Entry 6UMM (electron microscopy, 3.70 A resolution); this record covers chains D and E of the 10 polymer chains in the assembly.

Chain D:
Molecule: ESX-3 secretion system ATPase EccB3
From: Mycobacterium smegmatis (strain ATCC 700084 / mc(2)155)
Notes: EC 3.6.-.-
UniProt: A0QQ39 (ECCB3_MYCS2); residue numbers follow UniProt; this construct covers 13-93
Chain sequence (81 residues; row label = number of the first residue in the row):
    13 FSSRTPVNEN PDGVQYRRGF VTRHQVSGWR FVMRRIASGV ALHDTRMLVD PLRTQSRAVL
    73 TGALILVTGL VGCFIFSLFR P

Chain E:
Molecule: ESX-3 secretion system protein EccC3
From: Mycobacterium smegmatis (strain ATCC 700084 / mc(2)155)
UniProt: A0QQ40 (ECCC3_MYCS2); residue numbers follow UniProt; this construct covers 1-403
Chain sequence (403 residues; numbered 1 to 403; the number before each row is that of its first residue):
     1 MSRLIFEHQR RLTPPTTRKG TITIEPPPQL PRVVPPSLLR RVLPFLIVIL IVGMIVALFA
    61 TGMRLISPTM LFFPFVLLLA ATALYRGGDN KMRTEEVDAE RADYLRYLSV VRDNVRAHAA
   121 EQRAALEWSH PEPEVLATIP GTRRQWERDP RDRDFLVLRA GRHDVPLDAA LKVKDTADEI
   181 DLEPVAHSAL RGLLDVQRTV RDAPTGLDVA KLARITVIGE ADEARAAIRA WIAQAVTWHD
   241 PTMLGVALAA PDLESGDWSW LKWLPHVDVP NEADGVGPAR YLTTSTAELR ERLAPALADR
   301 PLFPAESGAA LKHLLVVLDD PDADPDDIAR KPGLTGVTVI HRTTELPNRE QYPDPERPIL
   361 RVADGRIERW QVGGWQPCVD VADAMSAAEA AHIARRLSRW DSN
Unresolved in the structure: 34-93

Interface between chain D and chain E:
Residue-residue contacts (23):
  Phe13(D) with Arg32(E)
  Ser14(D) with Arg32(E), hydrogen bond (backbone-side chain)
  Ser15(D) with Arg32(E), hydrogen bond; Ile180(E); Asp181(E)
  Arg16(D) with Glu179(E); Ile180(E)
  Thr17(D) with Glu179(E), hydrogen bond (backbone-backbone); Asp181(E)
  Pro18(D) with Glu179(E)
  His36(D) with Pro31(E); Arg32(E); Val33(E)
  Ser39(D) with Arg101(E)
  Gly40(D) with Arg101(E)
  Phe43(D) with Asp98(E); Arg101(E); Ala102(E), hydrophobic; Leu105(E), hydrophobic
  Arg46(D) with Asp98(E), salt bridge
  Arg47(D) with Leu105(E)
  Arg58(D) with Arg106(E), hydrogen bond (backbone-side chain)
  Leu60(D) with Arg106(E)
Other interface residues (no listed pair), chain D (15 interface residues in all): Met59
Other interface residues (no listed pair), chain E (12 interface residues in all): Leu30

Overview:
15 residues of chain D and 12 residues of chain E are in contact, with 4 hydrogen bonds and 1 salt bridge.
Polar contacts include Arg46(D)-Asp98(E), Ser14(D)-Arg32(E) and Ser15(D)-Arg32(E).
Here chain D is ESX-3 secretion system ATPase EccB3 and chain E is ESX-3 secretion system protein EccC3, both
from Mycobacterium smegmatis (strain ATCC 700084 / mc(2)155). Entry 6UMM (A complete structure of the ESX-3
translocon complex) was determined by electron microscopy.
